PDB entry 8VUT | electron microscopy, 3.70 A resolution | chains C and I of the 8 polymer chains in the assembly

Chain C:
Protein: Glutamate receptor ionotropic, NMDA 1
Source organism: Homo sapiens
Reference sequence: Q05586 (NMDZ1_HUMAN); the construct lacks a stretch of the UniProt sequence, so the offset changes along the chain: 25-582 = UniProt 25-582; 583-779 = UniProt 602-798; 780-813 = UniProt 808-841
Amino-acid sequence (817 residues; row label = number of the first residue in the row; a row labelled like 582A-582S holds insertion residues (582A, then the next letters in order)):
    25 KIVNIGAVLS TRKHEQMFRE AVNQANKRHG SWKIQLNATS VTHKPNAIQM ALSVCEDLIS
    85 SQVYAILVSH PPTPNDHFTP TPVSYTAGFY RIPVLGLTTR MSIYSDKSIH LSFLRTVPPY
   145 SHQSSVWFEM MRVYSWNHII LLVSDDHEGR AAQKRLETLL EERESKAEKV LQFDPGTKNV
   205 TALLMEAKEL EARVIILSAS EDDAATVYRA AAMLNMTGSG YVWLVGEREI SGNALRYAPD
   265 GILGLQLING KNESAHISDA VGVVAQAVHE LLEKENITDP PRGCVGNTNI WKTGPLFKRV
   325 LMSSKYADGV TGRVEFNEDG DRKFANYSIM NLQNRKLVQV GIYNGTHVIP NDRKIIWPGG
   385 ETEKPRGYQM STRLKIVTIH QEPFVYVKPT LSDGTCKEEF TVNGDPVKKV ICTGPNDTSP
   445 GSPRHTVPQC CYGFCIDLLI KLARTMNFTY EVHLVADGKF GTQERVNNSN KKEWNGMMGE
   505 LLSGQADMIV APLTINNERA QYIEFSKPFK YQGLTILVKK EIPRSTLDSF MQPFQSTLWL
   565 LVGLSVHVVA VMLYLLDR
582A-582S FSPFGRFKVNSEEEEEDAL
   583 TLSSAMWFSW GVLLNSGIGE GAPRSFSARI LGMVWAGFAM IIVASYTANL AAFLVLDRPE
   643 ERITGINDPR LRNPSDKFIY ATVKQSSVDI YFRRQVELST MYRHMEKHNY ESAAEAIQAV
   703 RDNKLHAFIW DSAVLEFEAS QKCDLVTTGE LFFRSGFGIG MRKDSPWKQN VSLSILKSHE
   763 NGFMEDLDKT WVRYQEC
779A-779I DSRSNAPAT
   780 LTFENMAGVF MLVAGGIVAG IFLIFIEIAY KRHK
Unresolved in the structure: 582A-582S, 779A-779I
Cystine bridges: Cys79-Cys308, Cys420-Cys454, Cys436-Cys455, Cys725-Cys779
Swiss-Prot annotation at these positions:
  - region: Leu584 to Pro605 (Pore-forming)
  - binding site (glycine): Pro516, Thr518, Arg523, Ser669, Asp713
  - glycosylation (N-linked (GlcNAc...) asparagine): Asn61, Asn203, Asn239, Asn276, Asn300, Asn350, Asn368, Asn440, Asn471, Asn491, Asn655, Asn752

Chain I:
Protein: 008-218 Heavy
Source organism: Homo sapiens
Amino-acid sequence (220 residues; row label = number of the first residue in the row):
     1 EVQLVESGGG LVQPGRSLRL SCAASGFTFD DYAMHWVRQV PGKGLEWVSG ISWSSGSIGY
    61 ADSVKGRFTI SRDNAKNSLY LQMNSLRAED TALYYCAKDR ASSWYAYGMD VWGQGTLVTV
   121 SSASTKGPSV FPLAPSSKST SGGTAALGCL VKDYFPEPVT VSWNSGALTS GVHTFPAVLQ
   181 SSGLYSLSSV VTVPSSSLGT QTYICNVNHK PSNTKVDKKV
Cystine bridges: Cys22-Cys96, Cys149-Cys205

How chain C and chain I interact:
Contacting residue pairs (12):
  Arg52(C) with Tyr105(I)
  His53(C) with Tyr105(I)
  Gln290(C) with Ser103(I)
  His293(C) with Tyr105(I)
  Glu294(C) with Ser57(I); Tyr105(I)
  Ser328(C) with Trp53(I)
  Tyr330(C) with Asp30(I); Trp53(I), hydrophobic; Ser102(I), hydrogen bond (backbone-side chain)
  Asp332(C) with Tyr32(I)
  Arg337(C) with Asp31(I), salt bridge

Overview:
The interface between chain C and chain I involves 9 residues on one side and 8 on the other, with 1 hydrogen
bond and 1 salt bridge. Among the polar pairs are Arg337(C)-Asp31(I) and Tyr330(C)-Ser102(I). From UniProt: 5
glycine-binding residues on chain C.
Here chain C is Glutamate receptor ionotropic, NMDA 1 and chain I is 008-218 Heavy, both from Homo sapiens.
Entry 8VUT (Human GluN1-2A with IgG 008-218) was determined by electron microscopy (same publication as 8VUH,
8VUJ, 8VUL, 8VUN, 8VUQ, 8VUR, 8VUY and 8VVH).
